Entry 2PAL (X-ray diffraction, 1.80 A resolution); this record covers chain A.

== Chain A ==
Name: Parvalbumin
From: Esox lucius
UniProt: P02619 (PRVB_ESOLU); the author numbering skips numbers that UniProt does not, so the offset changes along the chain: 1-4 = UniProt 1-4; 6-108 = UniProt 5-107
Chain sequence (108 residues; row label = number of the first residue in the row; note: 1 number in that range is skipped by the numbering (no residue carries it; nothing is unmodelled there); numbering starts at 0):
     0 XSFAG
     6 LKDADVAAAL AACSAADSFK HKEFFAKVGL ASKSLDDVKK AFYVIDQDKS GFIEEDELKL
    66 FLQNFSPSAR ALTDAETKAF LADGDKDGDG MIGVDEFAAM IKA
Modified / non-standard residues: ACE (acetyl group) at position 0
Ion coordination: Mn2+ site 1: Asp-51, Asp-53, Ser-55, Phe-57, Glu-59, Glu-62; Mn2+ site 2: Asp-90, Asp-92, Asp-94, Met-96, Glu-101
Curated features (UniProtKB/Swiss-Prot):
  - binding site (Ca(2+)): Asp-51, Asp-53, Ser-55, Phe-57, Glu-59, Glu-62, Asp-90, Asp-92, Asp-94, Met-96, Glu-101
  - modified residue: Ser-1 (N-acetylserine)

== In short ==
Asp-51, Asp-53, Ser-55, Phe-57, Glu-59 and Glu-62 form the Mn2+ site 1. The Mn2+ site 2 is built by Asp-90,
Asp-92, Asp-94, Met-96 and Glu-101. UniProt lists 11 Ca2+-binding residues.
Chain A is Parvalbumin (Esox lucius); the structure, Ionic interactions with parvalbumins. crystal structure
determination of pike 4.10 parvalbumin in four different ionic environments, was determined by X-ray
diffraction (same publication as 1PAL, 3PAL and 4PAL).
